PDB entry 3W91 | X-ray diffraction, 2.10 A resolution | chain A

Chain A:
Protein: MPR1 protein
Source organism: Saccharomyces cerevisiae
UniProtKB: E9P8D2 (E9P8D2_YEASX); residue numbers follow UniProt; this construct covers 1-229
Chain sequence (232 residues; row label = number of the first residue in the row; numbers below 1 keep their minus sign (Gly-2 is residue -2)):
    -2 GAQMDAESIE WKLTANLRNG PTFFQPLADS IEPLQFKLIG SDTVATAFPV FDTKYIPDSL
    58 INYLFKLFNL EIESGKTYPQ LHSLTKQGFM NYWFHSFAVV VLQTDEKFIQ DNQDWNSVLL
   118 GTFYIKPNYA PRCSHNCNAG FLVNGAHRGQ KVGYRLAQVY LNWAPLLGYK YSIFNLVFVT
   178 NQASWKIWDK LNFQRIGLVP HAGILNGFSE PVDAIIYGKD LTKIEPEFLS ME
Unresolved in the structure: -2 to 3
Sequence notes: expression tag (-2 to 0); engineered mutation Mse87 (Leu in E9P8D2)
Modified residues: Mse1 (selenomethionine); Mse87 (selenomethionine; parent Met); Mse228 (selenomethionine; parent Met)
Curated features (UniProtKB/Swiss-Prot):
  - binding site (substrate): Asn135, Asn172, Leu173
  - binding site (CoA): Arg145 to Gly150
  - natural variant: Gly85 (G85E: In allele MPR2)
  - mutagenesis: Asn135 (N135A: Increases the KM for AZC 20-fold; N135D: Abolishes AZC acetyltransferase activity), Arg145 (R145A: Abolishes acetyltransferase activity), Gly146 (G146A: No effect), Gln147 (Q147A: No effect), Lys148 (K148A/G: No effect), Val149 (V149A: Abolishes acetyltransferase activity), Gly150 (G150A: Abolishes acetyltransferase activity), Asn178 (N178A: Causes a 40-fold reduction in the apparent kcat value)
From the paper describing this entry:
  - catalytic residues: Phe138 (proposed by the authors, not directly observed)
  - catalytic residues: Asn135, Asn178
  - mutagenesis - N135A (20-fold): decreased binding to AZC
  - mutagenesis - N135D: abolished catalytic activity on AZC
  - mutagenesis - N125A, N135D, N172A, N178A (40-fold), N178D: decreased catalytic activity
  - mutagenesis - N178D: abolished catalytic activity
  - mutagenesis - N135D, N178D: abolished growth in response to AZC
  - mutagenesis - F65L: increased stability (citing earlier work)

Overview:
From UniProt: 3 substrate-binding residues, 6 CoA-binding residues and 8 mutagenesis sites. From the paper:
catalytic residues Phe138, Asn135 and Asn178; N125A, N135D and N172A, among others, reduce catalytic activity;
7 substitutions were tested in all.
Chain A is MPR1 protein (Saccharomyces cerevisiae); the structure, crystal structure of SeMet-labeled yeast
N-acetyltransferase Mpr1 L87M mutant, was determined by X-ray diffraction (same publication as 3W6X and 3W6S).
